PDB entry 9GUM | X-ray diffraction, 1.70 A resolution | chain AAA

Chain AAA:
Name: Carbonic anhydrase 2
From: Homo sapiens
Notes: EC 4.2.1.1
Reference sequence: P00918 (CAH2_HUMAN); the author numbering skips numbers that UniProt does not, so the offset changes along the chain: 1-125 = UniProt 1-125; 127-261 = UniProt 126-260
Amino-acid sequence (260 residues; numbered 1 to 261; 1 number in that range is skipped by the numbering (no residue carries it; nothing is unmodelled there); the number before each row is that of its first residue):
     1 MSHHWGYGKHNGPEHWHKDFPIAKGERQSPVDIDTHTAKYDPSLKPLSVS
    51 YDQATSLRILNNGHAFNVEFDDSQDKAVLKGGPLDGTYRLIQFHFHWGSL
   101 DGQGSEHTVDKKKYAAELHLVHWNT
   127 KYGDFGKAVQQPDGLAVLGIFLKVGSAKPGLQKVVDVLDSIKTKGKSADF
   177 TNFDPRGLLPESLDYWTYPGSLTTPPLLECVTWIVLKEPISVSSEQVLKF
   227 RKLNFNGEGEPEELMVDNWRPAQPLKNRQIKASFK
Not modelled in the structure: 1-2
Curated features (UniProtKB/Swiss-Prot):
  - active site: H64 (Proton donor/acceptor)
  - binding site (Zn(2+)): H94, H96, H119
  - binding site (substrate): T199, T200
  - site: Y7 (Fine-tunes the proton-transfer properties of H-64), N62 (Fine-tunes the proton-transfer properties of H-64), N67 (Fine-tunes the proton-transfer properties of H-64), Q92 (Involved in the binding of some activators, including histamine and L-histidine)
  - modified residue: S2 (N-acetylserine), S166 (Phosphoserine), S173 (Phosphoserine)
Bound ions: Zn2+: H94, H96, H119 (together with N-phenethyl-2-(1H-tetrazol-5-yl)acetamide)
Small-molecule neighbours: N-phenethyl-2-(1H-tetrazol-5-yl)acetamide (A1IO3): Q92, H94, H96, E106, H119, F131, V135, S197, L198, T199, T200, P201, P202, W209

Overview:
Bound to chain AAA: N-phenethyl-2-(1H-tetrazol-5-yl)acetamide. H94, H96 and H119 form the Zn2+ site. From
UniProt: active-site residue H64, 3 Zn2+-binding residues and substrate-binding residues T199 and T200.
Chain AAA is Carbonic anhydrase 2 (Homo sapiens); the structure, Human carbonic anhydrase II complexed with
N-phenethyl-2-(1H-tetrazol-5-yl)acetamide, was determined by X-ray diffraction, deposited together with 9GU7
and 9GUO.
